Entry 9QE1 (electron microscopy, 3.50 A resolution); this record covers chains D and J of the 5 polymer chains in the assembly.

Chain D:
Name: JetB
From: Neobacillus vireti LMG 21834
Amino-acid sequence (389 residues; numbered 1 to 389; the number before each row is that of its first residue):
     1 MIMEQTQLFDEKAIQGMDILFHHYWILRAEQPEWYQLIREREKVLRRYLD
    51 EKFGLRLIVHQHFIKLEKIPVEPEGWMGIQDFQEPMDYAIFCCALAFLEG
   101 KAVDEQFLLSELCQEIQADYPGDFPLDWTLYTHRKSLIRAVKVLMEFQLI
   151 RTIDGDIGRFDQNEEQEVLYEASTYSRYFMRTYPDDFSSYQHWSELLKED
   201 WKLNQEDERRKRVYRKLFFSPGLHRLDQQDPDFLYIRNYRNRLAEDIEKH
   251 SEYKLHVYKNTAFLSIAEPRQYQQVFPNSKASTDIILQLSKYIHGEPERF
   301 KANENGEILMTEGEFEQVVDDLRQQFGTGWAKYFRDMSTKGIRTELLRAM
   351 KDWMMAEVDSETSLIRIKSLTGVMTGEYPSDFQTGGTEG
Not modelled in the structure: 1-4, 389

Chain J:
Name: JetA
From: Neobacillus vireti LMG 21834
Amino-acid sequence (500 residues; numbered -3 to 496; the number before each row is that of its first residue; numbers below 1 keep their minus sign (Gly-3 is residue -3)):
    -3 GPAAMDSTMKKIIEASYLTADSAAHYRTILRYFYHQHERMRDFIAPEELL
    47 EHMRSIPAFADFQEDQLHQQLAQLVKWNNLIARQDMTNAKTIEEYKKKRF
    97 RYQCTPYTVEIERMIVQLEKLGDTFQGSLERSQFDRLFQAITSLQNELEN
   147 DLNKSAEEYMRIWEDVFRYFQTIRTSTADYIAYINSEQTDQRMQTEAFLV
   197 YKNQFTTYLRDFIVSLQKTSLQIQHSLSELTLERLQHFFQKLIEHRGAIP
   247 RLEDVSSSTNDWLTEYEEYWFSLRQWFLGSAVQQSELDILQWQTNEMIRR
   297 MTRYVQRIGERQQHFRSRKKDYLQLSKWFVECRDSEEAHKLSAVVFGSMT
   347 IQHLQLEEATTENLHVDTWDEAPTELTIKPRTVRYREKTKPGSFNSNEQK
   397 KKEQRELYLKEREQEKKLIEKYMTQGKITLSALSTVEPFIRKVLLSWIGK
   447 SMAAKNRMVKTDYGLHVKVMLDYEKTITLQAEDGNLLMPDATFLFEETRG
Not modelled in the structure: -3 to 8, 117-496

Interface between chain D and chain J:
Contacting residue pairs (13):
  Gln106(D) - Asn84(J)  hydrogen bond
  Gln106(D) - Ala85(J)  hydrogen bond (side chain-backbone)
  Gln106(D) - Tyr91(J)  hydrogen bond (backbone-side chain)
  Leu108(D) - Ile88(J)  hydrophobic
  Leu108(D) - Tyr91(J)  hydrophobic
  Glu111(D) - Tyr91(J)  hydrogen bond
  Ile153(D) - Lys86(J)
  Asp154(D) - Lys86(J)  salt bridge
  Asp154(D) - Ile88(J)
  Glu167(D) - Ile88(J)
  Leu169(D) - Ala85(J)  hydrophobic
  Leu169(D) - Thr87(J)
  Leu169(D) - Tyr91(J)  hydrophobic
Also at the interface, not in a pair above, chain D (10 interface residues in all): Asp104, Phe107, Glu171
Also at the interface, not in a pair above, chain J (7 interface residues in all): Lys92

In short:
Chain D and chain J form an interface of 10 and 7 residues respectively; the contacts include 4 hydrogen bonds
and 1 salt bridge. Polar pairs include Asp154(D)-Lys86(J), Gln106(D)-Asn84(J) and Gln106(D)-Ala85(J).
Here chain D is JetB and chain J is JetA, both from Neobacillus vireti LMG 21834. Entry 9QE1 (Neobacillus
vireti Wadjet-II JetABC monomer) was determined by electron microscopy, deposited together with 9QE0.
